PDB entry 7GVN | X-ray diffraction, 1.90 A resolution | chains A and D

Chain A:
Protein: B-cell lymphoma 6 protein
Organism: Homo sapiens
UniProt: P41182 (BCL6_HUMAN); residues 5-129 here = UniProt positions 5-129
Amino-acid sequence (128 residues; numbered 2 to 129; the number before each row is that of its first residue):
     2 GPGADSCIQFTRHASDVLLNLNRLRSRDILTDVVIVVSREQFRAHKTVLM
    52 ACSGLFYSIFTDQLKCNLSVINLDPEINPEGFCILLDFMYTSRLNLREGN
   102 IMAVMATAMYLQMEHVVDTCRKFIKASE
Not modelled in the structure: 2-6, 129
Construct notes: expression tag (2-4)
Residues lining bound ligands: A1ACR (5-[(2,5-dichloropyridin-4-yl)amino]-1,3-dihydro-2H-indol-2-one): Asn21, Arg24, Leu25, Met51, Ala52, Cys53, Ser54, Gly55, Tyr58, Gln113, Met114, Glu115
Swiss-Prot annotation at these positions:
  - mutagenesis: Asn21 (N21K: Abolishes interaction with NCOR2 and HDAC2, no effect on interaction with CTBP1 and transcriptional autoinhibition; when associated with A-116 and 376-Q--Q-379), Ser59 (S59A: Abolished ubiquitination by the SCF(FBXL17) complex), His116 (H116A: Abolishes interaction with NCOR2 and HDAC2, no effect on interaction with CTBP1 and transcriptional autoinhibition; when associated with K-21 and 376-Q--Q-379)

Chain D:
Protein: WVIP tetrapeptide
Amino-acid sequence (6 residues; row label = number of the first residue in the row; numbering starts at 0):
     0 XWVIPA
Modified / non-standard residues: ACE (acetyl group) at position 0

Chain A / chain D interface:
Contacting residue pairs (11; chain A residue first):
  Cys8(A) - Pro4(D)
  Ile9(A) - Trp1(D)  hydrophobic
  Ile9(A) - Val2(D)
  Gln10(A) - ACE_0(D)
  Gln10(A) - Trp1(D)
  Gln10(A) - Val2(D)  hydrogen bond (backbone-backbone)
  Gln10(A) - Pro4(D)
  Phe11(A) - ACE_0(D)
  Phe11(A) - Trp1(D)
  Thr12(A) - ACE_0(D)  hydrogen bond (backbone-backbone)
  Thr12(A) - Val2(D)
Other interface residues (no listed pair), chain D (5 interface residues in all): Ile3

In short:
The chain A/chain D interface involves 5 residues from each chain, with 2 hydrogen bonds. Backbone hydrogen
bonds pair Gln10(A)-Val2(D) and Thr12(A)-ACE_0(D). Ligands of chain A: compound A1ACR. UniProt lists 3
mutagenesis sites on chain A.
Chain A is B-cell lymphoma 6 protein (Homo sapiens) and chain D is WVIP tetrapeptide; the structure, Crystal
Structure of B-cell lymphoma 6 protein BTB domain in complex with ligand 4 at 2.80 ..., was determined by
X-ray diffraction together with 7GUD, 7GUE, 7GUF, 7GUG, 7GUH, 7GUI and 126 further entries from the same
study.
